6ALH - chains A and I of the 8 polymer chains in the assembly; structure by electron microscopy, 4.40 A resolution (low resolution: residue-level contacts below are approximate; hydrogen-bond / salt-bridge calls are withheld).

# Chain A
Molecule: 29-nt DNA strand
Sequence (29 nucleotides; row label = number of the first residue in the row):
     1 GGGCTACCTCTCCATGACGGCGAATACCC
Unresolved in the structure: 7-13

# Chain I
Molecule: DNA-directed RNA polymerase subunit beta
Source organism: Escherichia coli (strain K12)
Notes: EC 2.7.7.6
UniProt: P0A8V2 (RPOB_ECOLI); residues 1-1342 here = UniProt positions 1-1342
Chain sequence (1342 residues; row label = number of the first residue in the row):
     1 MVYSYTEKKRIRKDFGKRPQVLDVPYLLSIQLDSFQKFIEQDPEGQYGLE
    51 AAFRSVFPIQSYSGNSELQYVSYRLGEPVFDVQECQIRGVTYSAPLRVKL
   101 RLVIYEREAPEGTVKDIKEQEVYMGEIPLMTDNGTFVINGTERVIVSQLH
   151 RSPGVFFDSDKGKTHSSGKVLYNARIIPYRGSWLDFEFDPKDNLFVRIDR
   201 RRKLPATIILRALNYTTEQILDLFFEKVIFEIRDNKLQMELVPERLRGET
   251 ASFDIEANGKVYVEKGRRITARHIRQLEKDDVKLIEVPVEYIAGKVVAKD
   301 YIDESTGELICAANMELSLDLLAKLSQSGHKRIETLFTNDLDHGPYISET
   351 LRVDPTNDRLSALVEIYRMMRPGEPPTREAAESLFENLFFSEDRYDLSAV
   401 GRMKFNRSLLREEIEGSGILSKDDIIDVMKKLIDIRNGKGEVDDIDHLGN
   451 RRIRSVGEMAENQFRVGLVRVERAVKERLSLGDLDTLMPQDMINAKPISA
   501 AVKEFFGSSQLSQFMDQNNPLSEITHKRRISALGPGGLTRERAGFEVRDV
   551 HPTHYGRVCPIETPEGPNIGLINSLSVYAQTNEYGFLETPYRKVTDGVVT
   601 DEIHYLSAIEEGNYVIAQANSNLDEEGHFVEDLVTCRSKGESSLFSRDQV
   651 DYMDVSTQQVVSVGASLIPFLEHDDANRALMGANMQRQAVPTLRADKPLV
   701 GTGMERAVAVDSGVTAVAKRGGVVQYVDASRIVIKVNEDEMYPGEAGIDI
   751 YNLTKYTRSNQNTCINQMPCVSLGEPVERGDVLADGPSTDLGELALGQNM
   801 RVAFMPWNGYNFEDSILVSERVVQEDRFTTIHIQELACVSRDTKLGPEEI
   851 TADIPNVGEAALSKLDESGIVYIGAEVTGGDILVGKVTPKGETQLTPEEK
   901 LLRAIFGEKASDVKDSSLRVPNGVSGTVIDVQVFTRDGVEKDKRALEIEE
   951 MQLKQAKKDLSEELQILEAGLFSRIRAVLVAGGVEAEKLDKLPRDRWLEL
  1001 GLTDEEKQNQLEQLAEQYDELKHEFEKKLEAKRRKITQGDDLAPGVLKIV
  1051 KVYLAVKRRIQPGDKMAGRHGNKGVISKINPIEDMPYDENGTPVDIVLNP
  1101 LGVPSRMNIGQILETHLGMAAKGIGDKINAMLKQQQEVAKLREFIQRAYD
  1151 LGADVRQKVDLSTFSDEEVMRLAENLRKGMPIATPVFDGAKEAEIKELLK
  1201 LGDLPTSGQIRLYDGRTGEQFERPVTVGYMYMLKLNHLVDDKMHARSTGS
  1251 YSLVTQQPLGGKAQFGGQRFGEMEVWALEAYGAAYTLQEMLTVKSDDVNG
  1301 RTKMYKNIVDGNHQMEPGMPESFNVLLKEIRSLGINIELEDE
Unresolved in the structure: 1, 891-912
Curated features (UniProtKB/Swiss-Prot):
  - modified residue (N6-acetyllysine): Lys1022, Lys1200
  - mutagenesis: Ile561 (I561S: Resistant to antibiotics salinamide A and B), Ile569 (I569S: Resistant to antibiotics salinamide A and B), Ala665 (A665E: Resistant to antibiotics salinamide A and B), Asp675 (D675A/G: Resistant to antibiotics salinamide A and B), Asn677 (N677H/K: Resistant to antibiotics salinamide A and B), Leu680 (L680M: Resistant to antibiotics salinamide A and B), Glu813 (E813K: Disrupts the enzyme's active center)

# How chain A and chain I interact
Pairs across the interface - 15 pairs, chain A then chain I:
  DA14(A) with Asp199(I); Arg201(I)
  DT15(A) with Trp183(I); Asp199(I); Arg200(I)
  DG16(A) with Arg151(I); Arg175(I); Arg200(I); Ile445(I); Arg451(I); Gly537(I); Leu538(I); Val547(I)
  DA17(A) with Arg542(I)
  DG20(A) with Lys163(I)
Also at the interface, not in a pair above, chain A (6 interface residues in all): DG19
Also at the interface, not in a pair above, chain I (15 interface residues in all): Gly181, Asp446

# Summary
6 residues of chain A face 15 of chain I across their interface. From UniProt: 7 mutagenesis sites on chain I.
Chain A is a 29-nt DNA strand and chain I is DNA-directed RNA polymerase subunit beta (Escherichia coli
(strain K12)); the structure, CryoEM structure of E.coli RNA polymerase elongation complex, was determined by
electron microscopy together with 6ALF and 6ALG from the same study.
